PDB entry 3JTU | X-ray diffraction, 1.86 A resolution | chains A and C of the 3 polymer chains in the assembly

Chain A (and C):
Name: Macrophage migration inhibitory factor
From: Homo sapiens
Notes: EC 5.3.2.1, 5.3.3.12; chain C of this document is another copy of the same molecule, construct and numbering; everything in this record applies to it too
UniProt: P14174 (MIF_HUMAN); residues 1-114 here correspond to UniProt positions 2-115 (UniProt number = residue number + 1)
Chain sequence (122 residues; numbered 1 to 122; the number before each row is that of its first residue):
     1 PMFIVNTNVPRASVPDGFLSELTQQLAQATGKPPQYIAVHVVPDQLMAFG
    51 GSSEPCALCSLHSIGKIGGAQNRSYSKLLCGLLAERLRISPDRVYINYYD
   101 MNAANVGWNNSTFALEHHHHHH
Unresolved in the structure: 119-122 (chain C: 118-122)
Differences from the reference sequence: expression tag (115-122)
UniProt features mapped onto this chain:
  - active site: Pro1 (Proton acceptor)
  - binding site (substrate): Lys32, Ile64, Asn97
  - modified residue: Lys77 (N6-acetyllysine)
Glycans and other covalent adducts: 7-(pyridin-2-ylmethyl)quinolin-8-ol (ZIN) linked to Pro1
Ligand contacts: 7-(pyridin-2-ylmethyl)quinolin-8-ol (ZIN): Met2, Lys32, Tyr36, His62, Ser63, Ile64, Met101, Val106, Phe113

Chain A / chain C interface:
Residue-residue contacts (59; chain A residue first):
  Met2(A) - Leu58(C)  hydrophobic
  Met2(A) - Asn97(C)  hydrogen bond
  Ile4(A) - Leu58(C)  hydrophobic
  Arg11(A) - Leu46(C)
  Leu19(A) - Leu46(C)  hydrophobic
  Leu19(A) - Met47(C)
  Thr23(A) - Gly51(C)
  Pro34(A) - Gly50(C)
  Gln35(A) - Phe49(C)
  Gln35(A) - Gly50(C)
  Tyr36(A) - Tyr95(C)  hydrogen bond (backbone-side chain)
  Ile37(A) - Phe49(C)
  Ile37(A) - Gly50(C)  hydrogen bond (backbone-backbone)
  Ala38(A) - Ala48(C)
  Ala38(A) - Leu58(C)  hydrophobic
  Val39(A) - Met47(C)
  Val39(A) - Ala48(C)  hydrogen bond (backbone-backbone)
  His40(A) - Asn6(C)
  His40(A) - Gln45(C)  hydrogen bond
  His40(A) - Leu46(C)
  His40(A) - Met47(C)
  His40(A) - Leu58(C)
  Val41(A) - Leu46(C)  hydrogen bond (backbone-backbone)
  Val42(A) - Gln45(C)
  His62(A) - Asn97(C)
  His62(A) - Tyr99(C)  hydrogen bond
  Met101(A) - Asn97(C)
  Met101(A) - Tyr98(C)
  Ala104(A) - Asn72(C)  hydrogen bond (backbone-side chain)
  Asn105(A) - Ile67(C)
  Asn105(A) - Asn72(C)
  Asn105(A) - Ile96(C)
  Asn105(A) - Asn97(C)
  Asn105(A) - Tyr98(C)  hydrogen bond (backbone-backbone)
  Val106(A) - Ile96(C)
  Val106(A) - Asn97(C)
  Gly107(A) - Ser76(C)
  Gly107(A) - Val94(C)
  Gly107(A) - Tyr95(C)
  Gly107(A) - Ile96(C)  hydrogen bond (backbone-backbone)
  Gly107(A) - Tyr98(C)
  Trp108(A) - Phe49(C)
  Trp108(A) - Asp92(C)  hydrogen bond (side chain-backbone)
  Trp108(A) - Val94(C)
  Trp108(A) - Tyr95(C)
  Asn109(A) - Pro91(C)  hydrogen bond (backbone-backbone)
  Asn109(A) - Asp92(C)
  Asn110(A) - Arg73(C)
  Asn110(A) - Ser76(C)
  Asn110(A) - Lys77(C)  hydrogen bond (backbone-backbone)
  Asn110(A) - Cys80(C)
  Asn110(A) - Pro91(C)
  Ser111(A) - Arg73(C)
  Ser111(A) - Ser76(C)  hydrogen bond (backbone-side chain)
  Thr112(A) - Asn72(C)
  Thr112(A) - Arg73(C)
  Thr112(A) - Ser76(C)
  Ala114(A) - Arg73(C)  hydrogen bond (backbone-side chain)
  His117(A) - Arg73(C)  hydrogen bond (backbone-side chain)
Also at the interface, not in a pair above, chain A (31 interface residues in all): Pro1, Val14, Phe113, His118
Also at the interface, not in a pair above, chain C (26 interface residues in all): Ala70, Gly81, Arg93

In short:
31 residues of chain A and 26 residues of chain C are in contact, with 16 hydrogen bonds. Among the polar
pairs are Met2(A)-Asn97(C), Tyr36(A)-Tyr95(C) and His40(A)-Gln45(C). Covalently linked
7-(pyridin-2-ylmethyl)quinolin-8-ol: at Pro1(A). From UniProt: active-site residue Pro1(A) and 3
substrate-binding residues on chain A.
Chain A and chain C are both Macrophage migration inhibitory factor (Homo sapiens); the structure, Crystal
structure of macrophage migration inhibitory factor (mif) with hydroxyquinoline inhibitor 708 at 1.86a
resolution, was determined by X-ray diffraction (same publication as 3JSF and 3JSG).
